PDB entry 8CA7 | electron microscopy, 2.06 A resolution | chains A and M of the 9 polymer chains in the assembly

[Chain A]
Molecule: 16S rRNA
Source organism: Escherichia coli BW25113
Sequence (1540 nucleotides; numbered 1 to 1540 plus 633 insertion-coded residues; 633 numbers in that range are skipped by the numbering (no residue carries them; nothing is unmodelled there); the number before each row is that of its first residue; a row labelled like 889A-889Z holds insertion residues (889A, then the next letters in order)):
     1 AAAUUGAAGA GUUUGAUC
   623 AUGGCUCAGA UUGAACGCUG GCGGCAGGCC UAACACAUGC AAGUCGAACG GUAACAGGAA
   683 GAAGCUUGCU UCUUUGCUGA CGAGUGGCGG ACGGGUGAGU AAUGUCUGGG AAACUGCCUG
   743 AUGGAGGGGG AUAACUACUG GAAACGGUAG CUAAUACCGC AUAACGUCGC AAGACCAAAG
   803 AGGGGGACCU UCGGGCCUCU UGCCAUCGGA UGUGCCCAGA UGGGAUUAGC UAGUAGGUGG
   863 GGUAACGGCU CACCUAGGCG ACGAUCC
889A-889Z CUAGCUGGUCUGAGAGGAUGACCAGC
890A-890Z CACACUGGAACUGAGACACGGUCCAG
891A-891Z ACUCCUACGGGAGGCAGCAGUGGGGA
892A-892Z AUAUUGCACAAUGGGCGCAAGCCUGA
893A-893Z UGCAGCCAUGCCGCGUGUAUGAAGAA
894A-894Z GGCCUUCGGGUUGUAAAGUACUUUCA
895A-895Z GCGGGGAGGAAGGGAGUAAAGUUAAU
896A-896Z ACCUUUGCUCAUUGACGUUACCCGCA
897A-897Z GAAGAAGCACCGGCUAACUCCGUGCC
898A-898Z AGCAGCCGCGGUAAUACGGAGGGUGC
899A-899Z AAGCGUUAAUCGGAAUUACUGGGCGU
900A-900Z AAAGCGCACGCAGGCGGUUUGUUAAG
901A-901Z UCAGAUGUGAAAUCCCCGGGCUCAAC
902A-902Z CUGGGAACUGCAUCUGAUACUGGCAA
903A-903Z GCUUGAGUCUCGUAGAGGGGGGUAGA
904A-904Z AUUCCAGGUGUAGCGGUGAAAUGCGU
905A-905Z AGAGAUCUGGAGGAAUACCGGUGGCG
906A-906Z AAGGCGGCCCCCUGGACGAAGACUGA
907A-907Z CGCUCAGGUGCGAAAGCGUGGGGAGC
908A-908Z AAACAGGAUUAGAUACCCUGGUAGUC
909A-909Z CACGCCGUAAACGAUGUCGACUUGGA
910A-910Z GGUUGUGCCCUUGAGGCGUGGCUUCC
911A-911Z GGAGCUAACGCGUUAAGUCGACCGCC
912A-912Z UGGGGAGUACGGCCGCAAGGUUAAAA
913A-913I CUCAAAUGA
   919 AUUGACGGGG GCCCGCACAA GCGGUGGAGC AUGUGGUUUA AUUCGAUGXA ACGCGAAGAA
   979 CCUUACCUGG UCUUGACAUC CACGGAAGUU UUCAGAGAUG AGAAUGUGCC UUCGGGAACC
  1039 GUGAGACAGG UGCUGCAUGG CUGUCGUCAG CUCGUGUUGU GAAAUGUUGG GUUAAGUCCC
  1099 GCAACGAGCG CAACCCUUAU CCUUUGUUGC CAGCGGUCCG GCCGGGAACU CAAAGGAGAC
  1159 UGCCAGUGAU AAACUGGAGG AAGGUGGGGA UGACGUCAAG UCAUCAUGGC CCUUACGACC
  1219 AGGGCUACAC ACGUGCUACA AUGGCGCAUA CAAAGAGAAG CGACCUCGCG AGAGCAAGCG
  1279 GACCUCAUAA AGUGCGUCGU AGUCCGGAUU GGAGUCUGCA ACUCGACUCC AUGAAGUCGG
  1339 AAUCGCUAGU AAUCGUGGAU CAGAAUGCCA CGGUGAAUAC GUUCCCGGGC CUUGUACACA
  1399 CCGCCCGUCA CACCAUGGGA GUGGGUUGCA AAAGAAGUAG GUAGCUUAAC CUUCGGGAGG
  1459 GCGCUUACCA CUUUGUGAUU CAUGACUGGG GUGAAGUCGU AACAAGGUAA CCGUAGGGGA
  1519 ACCUGCGGUU GGAUCACCUC CU
Not modelled in the structure: 1-13, 623-885, 889A-889Z, 890A-890Z, 891A-891Z, 892A-892Z, 893A-893Z, 894A-894Z, 895A-895Z, 896A-896Z, 897A-897Z, 898A-898Z, 899A-899Z, 900A-900Z, 901A-901Z, 902A-902Z, 903A-903Z, 904A-904Z, 905A-905Z, 906A-906Z, 907A-907Z, 908A-908Z, 909A-909Z, 910A-910Z, 911A-911Z, 912A-912Z, 913A-913I, 1168, 1403-1500, 1506-1529, 1535-1540
Modified / non-standard residues: 2MG (2N-methylguanosine-5'-monophosphate) at position 966, 5MC (5-methylcytidine-5'-monophosphate) at position 967, 2MG (2N-methylguanosine-5'-monophosphate) at position 1207, 4OC (4n,o2'-methylcytidine-5'-monophosphate) at position 1402
Ion coordination: K+ site 1: G925, G927, U1390, U1391; Mg2+ site 1 near C934 (its only coordinating residue here); Mg2+ site 2 near A937 (its only coordinating residue here); K+ site 2: U943, G944, G1233; Mg2+ site 3: G944, G945; Mg2+ site 4: A964, U1199; K+ site 3: U965, A1197, G1198; Mg2+ site 5: 2MG_966 (together with Omadacycline); K+ site 4: G971, G1233, U1364; Mg2+ site 6 near C972 (its only coordinating residue here); Mg2+ site 7: C979, C980, U981, G1222; K+ site 5 near C979 (its only coordinating residue here); 14 more Mg2+ sites not listed; 9 more K+ sites not listed
Residues lining bound ligands:
  - spectinomycin (SCM): C1063, G1064, C1066, G1068, C1069, A1191, C1192, G1193, U1194, G1386, G1387, C1388
  - Omadacycline (U3B): U965, 2MG_966, U1052, G1053, C1054, C1195, A1196, A1197, G1198
Reported in the primary citation:
  - binding site for spectinomycin: C1063, C1066
  - Mg2+ coordination: 2MG_966

[Chain M]
Name: Small ribosomal subunit protein uS13
Source organism: Escherichia coli BW25113
Reference sequence: P0A7S9 (RS13_ECOLI); residue numbers follow UniProt; this construct covers 1-118
Sequence (118 residues; row label = number of the first residue in the row):
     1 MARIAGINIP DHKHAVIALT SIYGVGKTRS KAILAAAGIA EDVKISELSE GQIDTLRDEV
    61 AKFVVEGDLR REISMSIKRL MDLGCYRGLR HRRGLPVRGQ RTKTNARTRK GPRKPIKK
Not modelled in the structure: 1, 115-118
Ion coordination: Mg2+: Thr20, Ile22, Val25 (shared with U1330(A) of chain A); K+: Gln100 (shared with U1224(A), A1225(A), C1322(A) of chain A)
Swiss-Prot annotation at these positions:
  - natural variant: Leu89 to Gly99 (deletion: In PW118), Gln100 to Lys118 (deletion: In rpsM413), Asn105 (N105H: In PW095; N105K: In PW097)
  - mutagenesis: Leu83 to Lys118 (Decreased growth rate at all temperatures. Decreased affinity of the 30S subunit P site for tRNA in vitro), Lys114 to Lys118 (Decreased growth rate at all temperatures. Decreased affinity of the 30S subunit P site for tRNA in vitro)

[How chain A and chain M interact]
Pairs across the interface (82; chain A residue first):
  C888(A) with Met81(M), base contact; Arg92(M), salt bridge to the phosphate
  G947(A) with Arg107(M), phosphate contact; Thr108(M), hydrogen bond to the phosphate
  C948(A) with Asn105(M), base contact; Ala106(M), hydrogen bond to the phosphate; Arg107(M), hydrogen bond to the phosphate; Thr108(M), hydrogen bond to the phosphate
  A949(A) with Gln100(M), phosphate contact; Arg101(M), phosphate contact; Asn105(M), hydrogen bond to the phosphate
  U950(A) with Arg101(M), hydrogen bond to the base; Thr104(M), hydrogen bond to the base; Asn105(M), base contact
  G951(A) with Arg101(M), salt bridge to the phosphate; Thr104(M), base contact
  U952(A) with Lys103(M), base contact; Thr104(M), base contact
  G953(A) with Lys103(M), base contact
  G954(A) with Lys103(M), base contact
  A1225(A) with Gln100(M), phosphate contact; Arg101(M), phosphate contact; Thr102(M), hydrogen bond to the phosphate; Lys103(M), phosphate contact
  C1226(A) with Arg90(M), salt bridge to the phosphate; Leu95(M), phosphate contact; Thr102(M), hydrogen bond to the sugar; Lys103(M), base contact; Lys110(M), hydrogen bond to the sugar
  A1227(A) with Leu95(M), phosphate contact; Lys110(M), salt bridge to the phosphate; Lys114(M), hydrogen bond to the sugar
  C1228(A) with Lys103(M), hydrogen bond to the base; Arg107(M), salt bridge to the phosphate; Lys110(M), salt bridge to the phosphate; Arg113(M), phosphate contact; Lys114(M), salt bridge to the phosphate
  A1229(A) with Thr104(M), base contact; Arg113(M), salt bridge to the phosphate
  C1230(A) with Thr104(M), base contact
  U1295(A) with His14(M), hydrogen bond to the phosphate
  C1296(A) with His14(M), salt bridge to the phosphate
  C1302(A) with Lys13(M), salt bridge to the phosphate; His14(M), base contact; Ile17(M), base contact
  A1306(A) with Thr108(M), hydrogen bond to the sugar
  U1307(A) with Gln100(M), hydrogen bond to the phosphate; Thr108(M), sugar contact; Arg109(M), sugar contact
  U1308(A) with Ile77(M), sugar contact; His91(M), hydrogen bond to the phosphate; Pro96(M), phosphate contact; Val97(M), hydrogen bond to the phosphate; Arg98(M), salt bridge to the phosphate; Gln100(M), hydrogen bond to the phosphate
  G1309(A) with Ser76(M), hydrogen bond to the sugar; Ile77(M), sugar contact; Leu80(M), phosphate contact; Arg87(M), salt bridge to the phosphate; His91(M), salt bridge to the phosphate; Val97(M), phosphate contact; Arg98(M), salt bridge to the phosphate
  G1310(A) with Ser76(M), sugar contact; Arg87(M), salt bridge to the phosphate
  U1321(A) with Tyr86(M), sugar contact
  C1322(A) with Tyr86(M), phosphate contact; Gly99(M), sugar contact
  C1328(A) with Thr28(M), hydrogen bond to the phosphate; Arg29(M), hydrogen bond to the sugar
  A1329(A) with Gly24(M), hydrogen bond to the phosphate; Val25(M), hydrogen bond to the phosphate; Gly26(M), hydrogen bond to the phosphate; Lys27(M), phosphate contact; Thr28(M), hydrogen bond to the phosphate; Arg29(M), hydrogen bond to the phosphate; Leu69(M), sugar contact
  U1330(A) with Ile22(M), phosphate contact; Tyr23(M), phosphate contact; Gly24(M), hydrogen bond to the phosphate; Val25(M), hydrogen bond to the phosphate; Gly26(M), hydrogen bond to the phosphate
  G1331(A) with Tyr23(M), phosphate contact
Interface residues without a listed pair, chain A (35 interface residues in all): U1224, C1243, U1301, C1320, G1323, A1332
Interface residues without a listed pair, chain M (44 interface residues in all): Thr20, Lys44, Ile73, Arg79, Pro112

[Summary]
The interface between chain A and chain M involves 35 residues on one side and 44 on the other, with 29
hydrogen bonds and 15 salt bridges. Among the polar pairs are U950(A)-Arg101(M), U950(A)-Thr104(M) and
C1228(A)-Lys103(M). The paper reports a binding site for spectinomycin at C1063(A) and C1066(A); Mg2+
coordination by 2MG_966(A).
Here chain A is 16S rRNA and chain M is Small ribosomal subunit protein uS13, both from Escherichia coli
BW25113. Entry 8CA7 (Omadacycline and spectinomycin bound to the 30S ribosomal subunit head) was determined by
electron microscopy together with 8CAI, 8CEP, 8CF1, 8CF8, 8CGI, 8CGJ, 8CGR and 8CGU from the same study.
